PDB entry 4ZTF | X-ray diffraction, 2.70 A resolution | chains A and C of the 4 polymer chains in the assembly

== Chain A ==
Name: Integrase
Source organism: Human spumaretrovirus
Reference sequence: P14350 (POL_FOAMV); residues 1-392 here correspond to UniProt positions 752-1143 (UniProt number = residue number + 751)
Sequence (395 residues; numbered -2 to 392; the number before each row is that of its first residue; numbers below 1 keep their minus sign (Gly-2 is residue -2)):
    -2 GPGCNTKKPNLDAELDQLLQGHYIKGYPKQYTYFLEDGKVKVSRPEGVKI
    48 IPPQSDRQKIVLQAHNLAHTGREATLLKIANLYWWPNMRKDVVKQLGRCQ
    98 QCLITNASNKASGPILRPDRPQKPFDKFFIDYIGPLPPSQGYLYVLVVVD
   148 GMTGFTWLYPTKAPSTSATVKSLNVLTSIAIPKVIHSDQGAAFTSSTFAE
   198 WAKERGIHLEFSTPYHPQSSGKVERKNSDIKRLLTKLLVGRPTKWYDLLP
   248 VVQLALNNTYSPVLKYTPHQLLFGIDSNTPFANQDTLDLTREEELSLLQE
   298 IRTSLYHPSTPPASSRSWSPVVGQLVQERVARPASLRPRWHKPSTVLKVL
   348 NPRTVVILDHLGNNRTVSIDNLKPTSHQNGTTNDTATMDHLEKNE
Disordered / not traced: -2 to 7, 376-392
Sequence notes: expression tag (-2 to 0); engineered mutation Ser217 (Gly968 in P14350), Gly218 (Ser969 in P14350)
Bound ions: Zn2+: His62, His66, Cys96, Cys99; Mg2+ site 1: Asp128, Asp185 (together with X2P); Mg2+ site 2: Asp128, Glu221 (together with X2P)
Residues lining bound ligands: X2P ((1R,2R,5S)-8'-(3-chloro-4-fluorobenzyl)-6'-hydroxy-2'-[(2S)-2-hydroxypropyl]-9',10'-dihydro-2'H-spiro[bicyclo[3.1.0]hexane-2,3'-imidazo[5,1-a][2,6]naphthyridine]-1',5',7'(8'H)-trione): Asp128, Asp185, Gln186, Gly187, Tyr212, Pro214, Gln215, Glu221
Swiss-Prot annotation at these positions:
  - binding site (Mg(2+)): Asp123, Asp185

== Chain C ==
Molecule: 19 nucleotide preprocessed pfv donor DNA (non-transferred strand)
Sequence (19 nucleotides; row label = number of the first residue in the row):
     1 ATTGTCATGGAATTTCGCA

== Interface between chain A and chain C ==
Pairs across the interface (45; chain A residue first):
  Ile112(A) - DG4(C)  phosphate contact
  Ile112(A) - DT5(C)  base contact
  Leu113(A) - DT3(C)  phosphate contact
  Leu113(A) - DG4(C)  hydrogen bond to the phosphate
  Arg114(A) - DG4(C)  sugar contact
  Arg114(A) - DT5(C)  salt bridge to the phosphate
  Pro115(A) - DT3(C)  base contact
  Pro115(A) - DG4(C)  phosphate contact
  Pro115(A) - DT5(C)  phosphate contact
  Lys124(A) - DT3(C)  base contact
  His183(A) - DT3(C)  salt bridge to the phosphate
  Glu207(A) - DT2(C)  phosphate contact
  Glu207(A) - DT3(C)  base contact
  Phe208(A) - DT2(C)  sugar contact
  Ser209(A) - DT3(C)  phosphate contact
  Thr210(A) - DT2(C)  phosphate contact
  Thr210(A) - DT3(C)  hydrogen bond to the phosphate
  His213(A) - DG4(C)  salt bridge to the phosphate
  Gln215(A) - DG4(C)  sugar contact
  Ser216(A) - DT3(C)  hydrogen bond to the phosphate
  Gly218(A) - DG4(C)  hydrogen bond to the base
  Gly218(A) - DT5(C)  sugar contact
  Lys219(A) - DT5(C)  sugar contact
  Lys219(A) - DC6(C)  salt bridge to the phosphate
  Glu221(A) - DG4(C)  base contact
  Arg222(A) - DG4(C)  base contact
  Arg222(A) - DT5(C)  hydrogen bond to the base
  Arg222(A) - DC6(C)  hydrogen bond to the base
  Arg222(A) - DA7(C)  hydrogen bond to the sugar
  Asp226(A) - DA7(C)  sugar contact
  Arg229(A) - DA7(C)  hydrogen bond to the phosphate
  Arg229(A) - DT8(C)  salt bridge to the phosphate
  Ser258(A) - DA7(C)  hydrogen bond to the phosphate
  Pro259(A) - DA7(C)  phosphate contact
  Pro259(A) - DT8(C)  base contact
  Leu347(A) - DA1(C)  base contact
  Leu347(A) - DT2(C)  base contact
  Asn348(A) - DT2(C)  hydrogen bond to the base
  Asn348(A) - DT3(C)  hydrogen bond to the sugar
  Arg350(A) - DG4(C)  salt bridge to the phosphate
  Thr351(A) - DT2(C)  sugar contact
  Thr351(A) - DT3(C)  hydrogen bond to the sugar
  Val353(A) - DA1(C)  base contact
  Asn361(A) - DA1(C)  base contact
  Thr363(A) - DA1(C)  sugar contact
Also at the interface, not in a pair above, chain A (30 interface residues in all): Arg117, His205

== Summary ==
30 residues of chain A face 8 of chain C across their interface, with 12 hydrogen bonds and 6 salt bridges.
Among the polar pairs are Gly218(A)-DG4(C), Arg222(A)-DT5(C) and Arg222(A)-DC6(C). Chain A binds compound X2P.
UniProt lists Mg2+-binding residues Asp123(A) and Asp185(A) on chain A.
Here chain A is Integrase (Human spumaretrovirus) and chain C is 19 nucleotide preprocessed pfv donor DNA
(non-transferred strand). Entry 4ZTF (Crystal Structure of the Prototype Foamy Virus Intasome with a
2-Pyridinone Aminal Inhibitor) was determined by X-ray diffraction (same publication as 4ZTJ).
